PDB entry 9Q98 | electron microscopy, 8.30 A resolution (very low resolution: no residue pairs are listed; an interface is given only as per-side residue counts) | chains 1 and 6 of the 14 polymer chains in the assembly

== Chain 1 (and 6) ==
Name: Psp operon transcriptional activator
Source organism: Escherichia coli K-12
Notes: chain 6 of this document is another copy of the same molecule, construct and numbering; everything in this record applies to it too
UniProtKB: P37344 (PSPF_ECOLI); numbering as in UniProt (aligned over 1-259)
Amino-acid sequence (259 residues; each row starts with the number of its first residue):
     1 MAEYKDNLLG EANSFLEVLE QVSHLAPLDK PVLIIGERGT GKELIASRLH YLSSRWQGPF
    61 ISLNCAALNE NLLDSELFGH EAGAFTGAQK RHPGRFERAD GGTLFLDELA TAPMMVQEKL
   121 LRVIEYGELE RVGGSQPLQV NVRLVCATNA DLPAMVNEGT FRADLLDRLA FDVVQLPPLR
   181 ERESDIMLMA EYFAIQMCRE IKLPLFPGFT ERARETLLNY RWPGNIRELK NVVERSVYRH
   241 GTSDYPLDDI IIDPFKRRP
Unresolved in the structure: 1-5, 259 (chain 6: 1-2, 259)
UniProt features mapped onto this chain:
  - binding site (ATP): Gly36 to Glu43, Ala99 to Glu108
Ligand contacts: ADP / aluminium fluoride: Asn7, Leu8, Leu9, Gly36, Glu37, Arg38, Gly39, Thr40, Gly41, Lys42, Glu43, Thr148, Ile226, Arg227
From the paper describing this entry:
  - catalytic residues: Asn64, Asp107, Glu108, Arg162, Arg168 (citing earlier work)

== Chain 1 / chain 6 interface ==
At this resolution (8 A) residue pairs are not listed: 5 residues of chain 1 and 7 of chain 6 lie at the interface.

== In short ==
5 residues of chain 1 and 7 residues of chain 6 are in contact. Bound to chain 1: ADP / aluminium fluoride.
UniProt lists 18 ATP-binding residues on chain 1. From the paper: catalytic residues Asn64(1), Asp107(1) and
Glu108(1) among others.
Chain 1 and chain 6 are both Psp operon transcriptional activator (Escherichia coli K-12); the structure,
CryoEM structure of bacterial transcription intermediate complex mediated by activator PspF containing nifH
promoter DNA containing ..., was determined by electron microscopy together with 9Q91, 9Q92, 9Q93, 9Q94, 9Q95,
9Q96 and 9Q97 from the same study.
